PDB entry 6HE8 | electron microscopy, 6.86 A resolution (low resolution: residue-level contacts below are approximate; hydrogen-bond / salt-bridge calls are withheld) | chains b and c of the 34 polymer chains in the assembly

== Chain b (and c) ==
Protein: Proteasome subunit alpha
Organism: Archaeoglobus fulgidus (strain ATCC 49558 / VC-16 / DSM 4304 / JCM 9628 / NBRC 100126)
Notes: EC 3.4.25.1; engineered mutation(s): 0; chain c of this document is another copy of the same molecule, construct and numbering; everything in this record applies to it too
UniProtKB: O29760 (PSA_ARCFU); residues 5-246 here = UniProt positions 5-246
Chain sequence (242 residues; row label = number of the first residue in the row):
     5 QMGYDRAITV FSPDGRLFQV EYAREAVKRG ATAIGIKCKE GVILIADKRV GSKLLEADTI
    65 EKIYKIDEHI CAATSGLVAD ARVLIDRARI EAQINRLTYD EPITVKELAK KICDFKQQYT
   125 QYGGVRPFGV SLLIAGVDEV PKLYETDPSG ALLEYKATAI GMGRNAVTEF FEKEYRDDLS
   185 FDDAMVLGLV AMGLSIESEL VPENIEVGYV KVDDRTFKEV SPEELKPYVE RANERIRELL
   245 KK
Unresolved in the structure: 5-9

== How chain b and chain c interact ==
Contacting residue pairs (69; chain b residue first):
  Arg-10(b) / Arg-10(c)
  Arg-10(b) / Gly-128(c)
  Ala-11(b) / Ile-12(c)
  Ala-11(b) / Gly-127(c)
  Ala-11(b) / Gly-128(c)
  Thr-13(b) / Ile-12(c)
  Thr-13(b) / Gln-23(c)
  Val-14(b) / Arg-130(c)
  Phe-15(b) / Gln-23(c)
  Phe-15(b) / Tyr-26(c)
  Phe-15(b) / Ala-27(c)
  Phe-15(b) / Arg-130(c)
  Phe-15(b) / Pro-131(c)
  Ser-16(b) / Tyr-26(c)
  Pro-17(b) / Tyr-26(c)
  Pro-17(b) / Glu-29(c)
  Pro-17(b) / Ala-30(c)
  Asp-18(b) / Ala-30(c)
  Asp-18(b) / Leu-81(c)
  Gly-19(b) / Ala-30(c)
  Gly-19(b) / Leu-81(c)
  Leu-21(b) / Arg-130(c)
  Lys-41(b) / Glu-60(c)
  Lys-110(b) / Glu-65(c)
  Lys-114(b) / Arg-86(c)
  Lys-114(b) / Asp-90(c)
  Cys-117(b) / Arg-86(c)
  Asp-118(b) / Arg-86(c)
  Asp-118(b) / Val-87(c)
  Asp-118(b) / Asp-90(c)
  Gln-121(b) / Ala-83(c)
  Gln-121(b) / Asp-84(c)
  Gln-121(b) / Val-87(c)
  Gln-121(b) / Phe-132(c)
  Gln-122(b) / Tyr-123(c)
  Thr-124(b) / Arg-130(c)
  Gln-125(b) / Tyr-123(c)
  Gln-125(b) / Val-129(c)
  Gln-125(b) / Arg-130(c)
  Gln-125(b) / Pro-131(c)
  Gln-125(b) / Phe-132(c)
  Tyr-126(b) / Gly-128(c)
  Tyr-126(b) / Val-129(c)
  Gly-127(b) / Gly-128(c)
  Ser-153(b) / Ala-83(c)
  Gly-154(b) / Ala-83(c)
  Gly-154(b) / Arg-86(c)
  Ala-155(b) / Ala-83(c)
  Ala-155(b) / Arg-86(c)
  Leu-156(b) / Val-82(c)
  Leu-156(b) / Arg-86(c)
  Glu-158(b) / Leu-59(c)
  Glu-158(b) / Glu-60(c)
  Glu-158(b) / Thr-63(c)
  Tyr-159(b) / Leu-58(c)
  Tyr-159(b) / Leu-59(c)
  Tyr-159(b) / Glu-60(c)
  Lys-160(b) / Lys-57(c)
  Lys-160(b) / Leu-58(c)
  Lys-160(b) / Leu-59(c)
  Lys-160(b) / Glu-60(c)
  Lys-160(b) / Asp-62(c)
  Ala-161(b) / Leu-58(c)
  Thr-172(b) / Leu-58(c)
  Phe-175(b) / Leu-58(c)
  Glu-176(b) / Lys-57(c)
  Glu-176(b) / Leu-58(c)
  Tyr-179(b) / Lys-57(c)
  Arg-180(b) / Lys-57(c)
Also at the interface, not in a pair above, chain b (36 interface residues in all): Gly-128, Leu-157
Also at the interface, not in a pair above, chain c (32 interface residues in all): Arg-33, Ser-56, Ile-64, Gly-133

== In short ==
The interface between chain b and chain c involves 36 residues on one side and 32 on the other.
Both chains are Proteasome subunit alpha (Archaeoglobus fulgidus (strain ATCC 49558 / VC-16 / DSM 4304 / JCM
9628 / NBRC 100126)). Entry 6HE8 (PAN-proteasome in state 1) was determined by electron microscopy together
with 6HE5, 6HE7, 6HE9, 6HEA, 6HEC and 6HED from the same study.
